PDB entry 9G10 | electron microscopy, 3.43 A resolution | chains A and B

# Chain A (and B)
Name: Auxin efflux carrier component 8
Organism: Arabidopsis thaliana
Notes: engineered mutation(s): N-terminal tag: First two residues MG are cloning tags. Uniprot sequence aligns from Ile2. Note MG is added as residue 0 and 1, to maintain correct numbering compared to uniprot.; chain B of this document is another copy of the same molecule, construct and numbering; everything in this record applies to it too
UniProt: Q9LFP6 (PIN8_ARATH); residue numbers follow UniProt; this construct covers 2-367
Sequence (376 residues; each row starts with the number of its first residue; numbering starts at 0):
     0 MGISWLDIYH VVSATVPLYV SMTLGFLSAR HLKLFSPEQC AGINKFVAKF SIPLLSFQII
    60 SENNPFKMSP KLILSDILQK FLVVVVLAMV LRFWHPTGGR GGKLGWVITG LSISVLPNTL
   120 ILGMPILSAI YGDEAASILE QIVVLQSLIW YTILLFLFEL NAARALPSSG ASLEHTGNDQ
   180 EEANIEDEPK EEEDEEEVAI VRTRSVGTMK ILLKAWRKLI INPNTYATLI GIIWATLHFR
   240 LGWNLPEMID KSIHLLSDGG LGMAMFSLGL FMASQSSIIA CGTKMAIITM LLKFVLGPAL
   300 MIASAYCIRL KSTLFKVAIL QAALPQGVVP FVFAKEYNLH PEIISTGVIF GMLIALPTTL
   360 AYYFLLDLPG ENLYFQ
Unresolved in the structure: 95-99, 165-205, 368-375
Sequence notes: initiating methionine (0); expression tag (1, 368-375)
Swiss-Prot annotation at these positions:
  - binding site ((indol-3-yl)acetate): Ile51, Asn117, Leu119, Tyr150, Val327, Val328
  - mutagenesis: Ile51 (I51Y: Strongly reduced auxin (IAA) transport activity), Asp75 (D75A/N: Abolished auxin (IAA) transport activity), Gln78 (Q78A: Abolished auxin (IAA) transport activity), Lys79 (K79A/Q: Abolished auxin (IAA) transport activity), Asn117 (N117A: Abolished auxin (IAA) transport activity), Ile120 (I120Y: Strongly reduced auxin (IAA) transport activity), Gln145 (Q145A: Abolished auxin (IAA) transport activity), Ser146 (S146A: Normal auxin (IAA) transport activity), Tyr150 (Y150A: Strongly reduced auxin (IAA) transport activity; Y150F: Reduced auxin (IAA) transport activity), Thr288 (T288A: Enhanced auxin (IAA) transport activity), Gln320 (Q320A: Enhanced auxin (IAA) transport activity), Val328 (V328Y: Strongly reduced auxin (IAA) transport activity)
Ligand contacts:
  - 2-(4-chloranylphenoxy)ethanoic acid (A1IHP): Leu54, Pro116, Asn117, Thr118, Leu119, Ile120, Gln145, Tyr150, Gly259, Leu260, Gly326, Val327, Val328, Pro329
  - 1,2-dilinoleoyl-sn-glycero-3-phosphocholine (DLP): Lys48, Phe49, Leu53, Phe56, Ile220, Pro222, Tyr225, Ala226, Ile229, Trp233, Leu244, Pro245, Ile248, Ser251, Ile252
Reported in the primary citation:
  - binding site for 2-(4-chloranylphenoxy)ethanoic acid: Asn117
  - mutagenesis - N117A, N223A: abolished binding to 2-(4-chloranylphenoxy)ethanoic acid
  - mutagenesis - Y150A (3.3- to 4.8-fold), S266A: decreased binding to 2-(4-chloranylphenoxy)ethanoic acid
  - mutagenesis - N223A: decreased binding to IAA
  - mutagenesis - S55A, S55A/S146A: increased binding to 2-(4-chloranylphenoxy)ethanoic acid
  - mutagenesis - S55A, S55A/S146A: unchanged binding to IAA
  - mutagenesis - N117A, N223A: abolished binding to 2,4-D
  - mutagenesis - S55A (1.9- to 2.4-fold): increased binding to 2,4-D

# Chain A / chain B interface
Pairs across the interface - 51 pairs, chain A then chain B:
  Tyr8(A) - Glu246(B)
  Tyr8(A) - Met247(B)  hydrophobic
  Val11(A) - Met247(B)  hydrophobic
  Val15(A) - Met247(B)  hydrophobic
  Pro16(A) - Lys250(B)
  Pro16(A) - Ser251(B)
  Pro16(A) - Leu254(B)  hydrophobic
  Leu17(A) - Leu254(B)
  Val19(A) - Ser251(B)
  Ser20(A) - Leu254(B)
  Leu23(A) - Phe49(B)  hydrophobic
  Leu23(A) - Leu255(B)  hydrophobic
  Ser27(A) - Phe49(B)
  Leu33(A) - Lys44(B)  hydrogen bond (backbone-side chain)
  Leu33(A) - Lys48(B)
  Leu33(A) - Phe49(B)  hydrophobic
  Phe34(A) - Gly41(B)
  Phe34(A) - Phe45(B)  hydrophobic
  Ser35(A) - Glu37(B)
  Glu37(A) - Glu37(B)
  Glu37(A) - Gln38(B)
  Gln38(A) - Glu37(B)
  Gln38(A) - Gly41(B)
  Gln38(A) - Lys44(B)
  Gly41(A) - Phe34(B)
  Gly41(A) - Gln38(B)
  Gly41(A) - Ile42(B)
  Lys44(A) - Leu33(B)
  Phe45(A) - Phe34(B)  hydrophobic
  Phe45(A) - Ile42(B)  hydrophobic
  Phe45(A) - Phe265(B)  hydrophobic
  Phe49(A) - Ser27(B)
  Phe49(A) - Phe34(B)  hydrophobic
  Phe49(A) - Phe265(B)  hydrophobic
  Met247(A) - Ser12(B)
  Lys250(A) - Pro16(B)
  Ser251(A) - Pro16(B)
  Ser251(A) - Val19(B)
  Leu254(A) - Pro16(B)
  Leu254(A) - Leu17(B)  hydrophobic
  Leu254(A) - Gly258(B)
  Leu254(A) - Gly261(B)
  Leu255(A) - Ser20(B)
  Leu255(A) - Leu23(B)  hydrophobic
  Asp257(A) - Gly258(B)
  Asp257(A) - Met262(B)
  Gly258(A) - Leu254(B)
  Gly258(A) - Met262(B)
  Met262(A) - Phe45(B)  hydrophobic
  Phe265(A) - Phe45(B)  hydrophobic
  Phe265(A) - Phe49(B)  hydrophobic
Also at the interface, not in a pair above, chain A (33 interface residues in all): Ser12, Ala13, Ile42, Lys48, Leu260, Gly261
Also at the interface, not in a pair above, chain B (31 interface residues in all): Tyr8, Val15, Asp257, Leu260

# In short
33 residues of chain A face 31 of chain B across their interface; the contacts include 1 hydrogen bond. Its
one hydrogen-bonded contact is Leu33(A)-Lys44(B). From the paper: a binding site for
2-(4-chloranylphenoxy)ethanoic acid at Asn117(A); N117A and N223A of chain A abolish binding to
2-(4-chloranylphenoxy)ethanoic acid; 6 substitutions were tested in all.
Both chains are Auxin efflux carrier component 8 (Arabidopsis thaliana). Entry 9G10 (auxin transporter PIN8 as
asymmetric dimer (outward/inward) with 4-CPA bound in the outward partly released state) was determined by
electron microscopy together with 9G0W, 9G0X and 9G0Z from the same study.
